Entry 8GLJ (electron microscopy, 3.20 A resolution); this record covers chains F and D of the 4 polymer chains in the assembly.

# Chain F
Name: Type IX secretion system protein PorV domain-containing protein
Source organism: Flavobacterium johnsoniae
Reference sequence: A5FJM7 (A5FJM7_FLAJ1); numbering as in UniProt (aligned over 1-402)
Sequence (402 residues; row label = number of the first residue in the row):
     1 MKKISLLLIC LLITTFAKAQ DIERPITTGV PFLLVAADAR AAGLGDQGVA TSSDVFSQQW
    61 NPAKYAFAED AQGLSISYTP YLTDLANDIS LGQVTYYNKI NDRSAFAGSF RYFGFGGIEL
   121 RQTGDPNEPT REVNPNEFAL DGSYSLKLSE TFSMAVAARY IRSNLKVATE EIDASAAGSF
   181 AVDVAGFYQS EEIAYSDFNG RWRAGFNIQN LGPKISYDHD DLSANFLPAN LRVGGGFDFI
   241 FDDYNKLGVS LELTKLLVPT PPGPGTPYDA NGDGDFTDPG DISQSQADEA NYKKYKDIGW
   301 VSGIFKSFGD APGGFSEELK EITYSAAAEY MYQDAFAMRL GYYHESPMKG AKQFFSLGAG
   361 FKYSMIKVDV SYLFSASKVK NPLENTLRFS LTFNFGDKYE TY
Not modelled in the structure: 1-20, 268-282
Residues lining bound ligands: Lauryl Maltose Neopentyl Glycol (LMN): Q72, L74, I76, Y96, N98, M365, F393, F395

# Chain D
Name: Por secretion system C-terminal sorting domain-containing protein
Source organism: Flavobacterium johnsoniae
Reference sequence: A0A1M5NVC3 (A0A1M5NVC3_FLAJO); numbering as in UniProt (aligned over 459-533)
Sequence (75 residues; each row starts with the number of its first residue):
   459 SDFLVYPNPT KSNISFLFDN ETASVSIYSL LGQKLIEKQI TNQNPVLSVE GLTNGLYFYT
   519 FDAGSLHKTG KIIKQ

# Chain F / chain D interface
Contacting residue pairs (32; chain F residue first):
  L82(F) with F516(D), hydrophobic
  D84(F) with Q491(D)
  L85(F) with Y486(D); Q491(D); T518(D); T527(D), hydrogen bond (backbone-side chain)
  N87(F) with T527(D)
  D88(F) with K529(D), salt bridge
  I89(F) with F516(D), hydrophobic
  F115(F) with L514(D), hydrophobic; K529(D), hydrogen bond (backbone-side chain)
  G117(F) with K529(D)
  I118(F) with N466(D); K529(D); I531(D), hydrophobic
  E119(F) with N466(D)
  L120(F) with N466(D); P467(D)
  R121(F) with L462(D); Y464(D); P465(D); N466(D), hydrogen bond (backbone-backbone); P467(D)
  Q122(F) with Y464(D); P467(D)
  T123(F) with Y464(D)
  G124(F) with L462(D); Y464(D)
  P126(F) with S459(D); L462(D), hydrophobic
  T169(F) with Q533(D)
  E170(F) with Q533(D), hydrogen bond
Also at the interface, not in a pair above, chain F (20 interface residues in all): A86, D125
Also at the interface, not in a pair above, chain D (17 interface residues in all): L475, G490

# Overview
The interface between chain F and chain D involves 20 residues on one side and 17 on the other; the contacts
include 4 hydrogen bonds and 1 salt bridge. Polar pairs include D88(F)-K529(D), L85(F)-T527(D) and
F115(F)-K529(D). Bound to chain F: Lauryl Maltose Neopentyl Glycol.
Here chain F is Type IX secretion system protein PorV domain-containing protein and chain D is Por secretion
system C-terminal sorting domain-containing protein, both from Flavobacterium johnsoniae. Entry 8GLJ (The Type
9 Secretion System in vitro assembled, FspA-CTD substrate bound complex) was determined by electron
microscopy.
